1R5H - chain A; structure by X-ray diffraction, 2.40 A resolution.

== Chain A ==
Protein: Methionine aminopeptidase 2
Source organism: Homo sapiens
Notes: EC 3.4.11.18
UniProt: P50579 (AMPM2_HUMAN); residue numbers follow UniProt; this construct covers 110-478
Sequence (369 residues; row label = number of the first residue in the row):
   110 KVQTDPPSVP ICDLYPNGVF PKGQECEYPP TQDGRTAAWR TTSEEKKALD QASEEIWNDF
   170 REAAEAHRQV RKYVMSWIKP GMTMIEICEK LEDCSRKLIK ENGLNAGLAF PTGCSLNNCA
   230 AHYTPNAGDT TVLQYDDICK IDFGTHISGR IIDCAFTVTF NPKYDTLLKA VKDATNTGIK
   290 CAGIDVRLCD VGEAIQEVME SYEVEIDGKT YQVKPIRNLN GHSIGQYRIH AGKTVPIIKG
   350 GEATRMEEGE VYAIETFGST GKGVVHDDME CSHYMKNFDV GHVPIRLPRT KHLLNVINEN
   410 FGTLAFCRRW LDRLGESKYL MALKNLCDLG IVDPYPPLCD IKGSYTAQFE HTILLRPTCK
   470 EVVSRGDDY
Construct notes: conflict Ile347 (Val in P50579)
Disulfides: Cys228-Cys448
UniProt features mapped onto this chain:
  - binding site (substrate): His231, His339
  - binding site (a divalent metal cation): Asp251, Asp262, His331, Glu364, Glu459

== In short ==
From UniProt: substrate-binding residues His231 and His339 and 5 divalent metal cation-binding residues.
Chain A is Methionine aminopeptidase 2 (Homo sapiens); the structure, Crystal Structure of MetAP2 complexed
with A320282, was determined by X-ray diffraction together with 1R58 and 1R5G from the same study.
